PDB entry 1LHD | X-ray diffraction, 2.35 A resolution | chains L and H of the 3 polymer chains in the assembly

# Chain L
Name: Alpha-thrombin
Source organism: Homo sapiens
Notes: EC 3.4.21.5
Reference sequence: P00734 (THRB_HUMAN); the construct lacks a stretch of the UniProt sequence, so the offset changes along the chain: -5 to 0 = UniProt 328-333; 1-14 = UniProt 336-349; 15-18 = UniProt 360-363
Chain sequence (36 residues; each row starts with the number of its first residue; a row labelled like 14A-14J holds insertion residues (14A, then the next letters in order); numbers below 1 keep their minus sign (Thr-5 is residue -5)):
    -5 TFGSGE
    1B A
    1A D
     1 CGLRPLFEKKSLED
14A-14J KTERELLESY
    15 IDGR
Unresolved in the structure: -5 to 0, 15-18
Swiss-Prot annotation at these positions:
  - site: Arg18 (Cleavage)

# Chain H
Name: Alpha-thrombin
Source organism: Homo sapiens
Notes: EC 3.4.21.5
Reference sequence: P00734 (THRB_HUMAN); the construct lacks a stretch of the UniProt sequence and is renumbered around it, so the offset changes along the chain: 16-36 = UniProt 364-384; 37-60 = UniProt 386-409; 61-77 = UniProt 419-435; 78-97 = UniProt 437-456; 7 more segments
Chain sequence (259 residues; each row starts with the number of its first residue; note: 4 numbers in that range are skipped by the numbering (no residue carries them; nothing is unmodelled there); a row labelled like 60A-60I holds insertion residues (60A, then the next letters in order)):
    16 IVEGSDAEIGMSPWQVMLFRK
   36A S
    37 PQELLCGASLISDRWVLTAAHCLL
60A-60I YPPWDKNFT
    61 ENDLLVRIGKHSRTRYE
   77A R
    78 NIEKISMLEKIYIHPRYNWR
   97A E
    98 NLDRDIALMKLKKPVAFSDYIHPVCLPDRETA
129A-129C ASL
   130 LQAGYKGRVTGWGNLKE
146A-146H TWTANVGK
   150 GQPSVLQVVNLPIVERPVCKDSTRIRITDNMFCAG
  184A Y
   185 KP
186A-186D DEGK
   187 RGDACEGDSGGPFVMKSP
204A-204B FN
   205 NRWYQMGIVSWGE
   219 GCD
  221A R
   222 DGKYGFYTHVFRLKKWIQKVIDQFGE
Unresolved in the structure: 146A-146H, 246-247
Swiss-Prot annotation at these positions:
  - region: Ala183 to Val200 (High affinity receptor-binding region which is also known as the TP508 peptide)
  - active site (Charge relay system): His57, Asp102, Ser195
  - glycosylation: Asn60G (N-linked (GlcNAc...) (complex) asparagine)
Cystine bridges: Cys42-Cys58, Cys168-Cys182, Cys191-Cys220
Glycans and other covalent adducts: ac-(D)phe-pro-borolys-oh (DI2) linked to Ser195

# How chain L and chain H interact
Residue-residue contacts (59; chain L residue first):
  Cys1(L) with His119(H); Pro120(H); Val121(H); Cys122(H), disulfide; Arg206(H), hydrogen bond (backbone-side chain)
  Asp1A(L) with His119(H), salt bridge; Arg206(H)
  Ala1B(L) with Arg206(H), hydrogen bond (backbone-side chain)
  Gly2(L) with Trp29(H); Pro120(H), hydrogen bond (backbone-backbone); Val121(H); Cys122(H); Arg206(H); Trp207(H), hydrogen bond (backbone-backbone)
  Leu3(L) with His119(H), hydrogen bond (backbone-side chain); Arg206(H)
  Arg4(L) with Gly25(H); Met26(H), hydrogen bond (side chain-backbone); Pro28(H); Trp29(H); Arg137(H); Trp207(H)
  Pro5(L) with Ser115(H); Asp116(H); His119(H)
  Leu6(L) with Gly25(H); Asp116(H); Tyr117(H), hydrophobic
  Phe7(L) with Glu23(H); Ile24(H); Gly25(H); Met26(H)
  Glu8(L) with Lys202(H), salt bridge; Asn205(H); Trp207(H), hydrogen bond
  Asp14(L) with Glu23(H); Met26(H); Arg137(H), salt bridge; Trp207(H)
  Lys14A(L) with Glu23(H), hydrogen bond (backbone-side chain)
  Thr14B(L) with Arg137(H), hydrogen bond; Asn159(H), hydrogen bond
  Glu14C(L) with Arg137(H); Lys202(H), salt bridge
  Glu14E(L) with Lys135(H), salt bridge; Asn159(H), hydrogen bond; Tyr184A(H), hydrogen bond
  Leu14F(L) with Lys135(H); Asn159(H); Trp207(H), hydrophobic
  Leu14G(L) with Lys202(H)
  Ser14I(L) with Gly133(H); Tyr134(H); Lys135(H), hydrogen bond (side chain-backbone)
  Tyr14J(L) with Tyr134(H), hydrophobic; Lys135(H), hydrogen bond (side chain-backbone); Met201(H); Lys202(H); Pro204(H)
Also at the interface, not in a pair above, chain L (20 interface residues in all): Lys9
Also at the interface, not in a pair above, chain H (27 interface residues in all): Gly136, Ser203
Cross-chain cystine bridges: Cys1(L)-Cys122(H)

# Overview
20 residues of chain L and 27 residues of chain H are in contact, with 1 disulfide bond, 14 hydrogen bonds and
5 salt bridges. Among the polar pairs are Asp1A(L)-His119(H), Glu8(L)-Lys202(H) and Glu14E(L)-Lys135(H).
Curated annotation (UniProt) lists 3 active-site residues on chain H.
Chain L is Alpha-thrombin and chain H is Alpha-thrombin, both from Homo sapiens; the structure, Human
alpha-thrombin complexed with ac-(d)phe-pro-borolys-oh, was determined by X-ray diffraction, deposited
together with 1LHC, 1LHE, 1LHF and 1LHG.
